6R0C - chains G and J of the 10 polymer chains in the assembly; structure by electron microscopy, 4.20 A resolution (low resolution: residue-level contacts below are approximate; hydrogen-bond / salt-bridge calls are withheld).

== Chain G ==
Name: Histone H2A type 1
Organism: Homo sapiens
UniProt: P0C0S8 (H2A1_HUMAN); residues 0-129 here correspond to UniProt positions 1-130 (UniProt number = residue number + 1)
Sequence (130 residues; row label = number of the first residue in the row; numbering starts at 0):
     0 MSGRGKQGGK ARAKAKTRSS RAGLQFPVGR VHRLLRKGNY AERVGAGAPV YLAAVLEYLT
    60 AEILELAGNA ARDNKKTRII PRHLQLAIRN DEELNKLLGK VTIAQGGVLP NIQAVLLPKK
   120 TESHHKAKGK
Unresolved in the structure: 0-13, 119-129
Swiss-Prot annotation at these positions:
  - modified residue: Ser1 (N-acetylserine), Arg3 (Citrulline), Lys5 (N6-(2-hydroxyisobutyryl)lysine), Lys9 (N6-(2-hydroxyisobutyryl)lysine), Lys13 (N6-(beta-hydroxybutyryl)lysine), Lys36 (N6-(2-hydroxyisobutyryl)lysine), Lys74 (N6-(2-hydroxyisobutyryl)lysine), Lys75 (N6-(2-hydroxyisobutyryl)lysine), Lys95 (N6-(2-hydroxyisobutyryl)lysine), Lys99 (N6-glutaryllysine), Gln104 (N5-methylglutamine), Lys118 (N6-(2-hydroxyisobutyryl)lysine), Lys119 (N6-crotonyllysine), Thr120 (Phosphothreonine), Lys125 (N6-crotonyllysine)
  - cross-link (Glycyl lysine isopeptide (Lys-Gly)): Lys13 (interchain with G-Cter in ubiquitin), Lys15 (interchain with G-Cter in ubiquitin), Lys119 (interchain with G-Cter in ubiquitin)

== Chain J ==
Molecule: 145-nt DNA strand
Sequence (145 nucleotides; each row starts with the number of its first residue; numbers below 1 keep their minus sign (DG-70 is residue -70)):
   -70 GGCTGTGTTT GTATCAAGTT ACCTGAATGG TAGGTGGGGA AGTCCAAATA TTCCTAGTAA
   -10 GACAATTGCA TTCAAGGCCT GGCTGGTGAA ACCTGTTTCC TGGGAAGGTA GTTAGTTGGT
    50 TTTCACCACA GGGAGAACCT GGACA
Unresolved in the structure: 72-74

== Chain G / chain J interface ==
Residue-residue contacts - 10 pairs, chain G then chain J:
  Lys15(G) with DT-43(J)
  Thr16(G) with DT-43(J)
  Arg17(G) with DT-43(J)
  Arg20(G) with DG-42(J)
  Gly28(G) with DA-44(J)
  Arg29(G) with DA-44(J)
  Arg32(G) with DA-44(J)
  Arg42(G) with DG-35(J)
  Arg77(G) with DA-55(J); DA-54(J)
Interface residues without a listed pair, chain G (10 interface residues in all): Ala14
Interface residues without a listed pair, chain J (7 interface residues in all): DA-45

== In short ==
10 residues of chain G face 7 of chain J across their interface.
Chain G is Histone H2A type 1 (Homo sapiens) and chain J is a 145-nt DNA strand; the structure, Human-D02
Nucleosome Core Particle with biotin-streptavidin label, was determined by electron microscopy (same
publication as 6RNY).
